3DPR - chains A and D of the 5 polymer chains in the assembly; structure by X-ray diffraction, 3.50 A resolution.

Chain A:
Protein: Protein VP1
Organism: Human rhinovirus 2
Reference sequence: P04936 (POLG_HRV2); residues 1-289 here correspond to UniProt positions 568-856 (UniProt number = residue number + 567)
Chain sequence (289 residues; numbered 1 to 289; the number before each row is that of its first residue):
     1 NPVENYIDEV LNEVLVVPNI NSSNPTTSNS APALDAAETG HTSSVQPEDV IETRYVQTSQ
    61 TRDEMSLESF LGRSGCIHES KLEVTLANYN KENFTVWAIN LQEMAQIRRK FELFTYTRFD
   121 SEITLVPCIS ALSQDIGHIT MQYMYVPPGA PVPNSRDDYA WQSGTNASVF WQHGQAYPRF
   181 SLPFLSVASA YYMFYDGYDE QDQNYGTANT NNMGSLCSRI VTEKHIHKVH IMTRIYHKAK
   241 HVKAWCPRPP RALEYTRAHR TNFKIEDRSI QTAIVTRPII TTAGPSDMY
Unresolved in the structure: 1-14, 284-289
UniProt features mapped onto this chain:
  - site: Ala283, Gly284 (Cleavage)
From the paper describing this entry:
  - specificity-determining residues: Lys224 (by similarity / conservation)

Chain D:
Protein: Protein VP4
Organism: Human rhinovirus 2
Reference sequence: P04936 (POLG_HRV2); residues 1-68 here correspond to UniProt positions 2-69 (UniProt number = residue number + 1)
Chain sequence (68 residues; row label = number of the first residue in the row):
     1 GAQVSRQNVG THSTQNSVSN GSSLNYFNIN YFKDAASNGA SKLEFTQDPS KFTDPVKDVL
    61 EKGIPTLQ
Unresolved in the structure: 1, 8-24, 44-68
UniProt features mapped onto this chain:
  - site: Gln68 (Cleavage)
  - lipidation: Gly1 (N-myristoyl glycine)

How chain A and chain D interact:
Pairs across the interface (13):
  Asp63(A) - Gln7(D)
  Ser66(A) - Leu43(D)
  Glu68(A) - Ser41(D)  hydrogen bond (side chain-backbone)
  Asp120(A) - Ala36(D)
  Pro183(A) - Ala36(D)  hydrophobic
  Lys240(A) - Ala36(D)  hydrogen bond (side chain-backbone)
  Lys240(A) - Ser37(D)  hydrogen bond (side chain-backbone)
  Lys240(A) - Asn38(D)  hydrogen bond (side chain-backbone)
  His241(A) - Ala35(D)
  His241(A) - Ala36(D)
  His241(A) - Asn38(D)  hydrogen bond (side chain-backbone)
  His241(A) - Gly39(D)  hydrogen bond (side chain-backbone)
  His241(A) - Ser41(D)
Also at the interface, not in a pair above, chain A (9 interface residues in all): Ser181, Leu182
Also at the interface, not in a pair above, chain D (9 interface residues in all): Ala40

In short:
Chain A and chain D each contribute 9 residues to their interface, with 6 hydrogen bonds. Polar pairs include
Glu68(A)-Ser41(D), Lys240(A)-Ala36(D) and Lys240(A)-Ser37(D). From the paper: the specificity determinant
Lys224(A).
Chain A is Protein VP1 and chain D is Protein VP4, both from Human rhinovirus 2; the structure, Human
rhinovirus 2 bound to a concatamer of the VLDL receptor module V3, was determined by X-ray diffraction.
